PDB entry 2AUN | X-ray diffraction, 2.40 A resolution | chains A and B

[Chain A (and B)]
Protein: hypothetical protein
Source organism: Pseudomonas aeruginosa
Notes: EC 3.4.17.13; chain B of this document is another copy of the same molecule, construct and numbering; everything in this record applies to it too
Reference sequence: Q9HTZ1 (Q9HTZ1_PSEAE); residue numbers follow UniProt; this construct covers 1-307
Sequence (317 residues; numbered -9 to 307; the number before each row is that of its first residue; numbers below 1 keep their minus sign (Met-9 is residue -9)):
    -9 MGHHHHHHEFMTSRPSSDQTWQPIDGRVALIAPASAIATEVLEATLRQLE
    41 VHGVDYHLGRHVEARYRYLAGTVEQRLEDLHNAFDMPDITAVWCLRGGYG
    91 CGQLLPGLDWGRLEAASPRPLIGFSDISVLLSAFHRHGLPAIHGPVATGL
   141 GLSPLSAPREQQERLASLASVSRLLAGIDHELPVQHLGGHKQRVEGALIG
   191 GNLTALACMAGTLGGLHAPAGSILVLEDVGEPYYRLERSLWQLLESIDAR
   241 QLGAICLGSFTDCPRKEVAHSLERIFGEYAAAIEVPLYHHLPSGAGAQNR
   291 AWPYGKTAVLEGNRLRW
Not modelled in the structure: -9 to 4, 143-151 (chain B: -9 to 6, 143-149)
Construct notes: cloning artifact (-9 to -8, -1 to 0); expression tag (-7 to -2); variant Glu30 (Asp in Q9HTZ1), Glu104 (Gln in Q9HTZ1); engineered mutation Ala285 (His in Q9HTZ1)
Curated features (UniProtKB/Swiss-Prot):
  - active site: Ser115 (Nucleophile), Glu217 (Charge relay system)
  - mutagenesis: Ser115 (S115A: Loss of activity), Glu217 (E217A: Loss of activity)

[How chain A and chain B interact]
Contacting residue pairs (70; chain A residue first):
  Tyr56(A) with His260(B); Arg264(B); Glu268(B), hydrogen bond
  Arg57(A) with Glu227(B), salt bridge; His260(B), hydrogen bond; Ile265(B); Glu268(B), salt bridge
  Tyr58(A) with Tyr223(B), hydrogen bond (side chain-backbone); Tyr224(B); Glu227(B), hydrogen bond; Val258(B), hydrophobic; Ile265(B)
  Tyr89(A) with Tyr224(B), hydrophobic; Glu227(B); Arg228(B); Trp231(B)
  Gly92(A) with Trp231(B)
  Gln93(A) with Glu227(B), hydrogen bond; Trp231(B); Tyr269(B), hydrogen bond
  Thr194(A) with Arg228(B)
  Ala197(A) with Gln232(B), hydrogen bond (backbone-side chain)
  Cys198(A) with Arg228(B), hydrogen bond; Gln232(B), hydrogen bond (backbone-side chain)
  Met199(A) with Trp231(B), hydrophobic; Gln232(B)
  Ala200(A) with Ala200(B); Gln232(B), hydrogen bond (backbone-side chain)
  Gly201(A) with Gly201(B); Ser236(B)
  Thr202(A) with Trp231(B); Gln232(B); Glu235(B)
  Leu203(A) with Trp231(B), hydrophobic
  Glu221(A) with Arg225(B), salt bridge
  Tyr223(A) with Tyr58(B), hydrogen bond (backbone-side chain)
  Tyr224(A) with Tyr58(B); Tyr89(B), hydrophobic
  Arg225(A) with Gly220(B); Glu221(B), salt bridge
  Glu227(A) with Arg57(B), salt bridge; Tyr58(B), hydrogen bond; Tyr89(B); Gln93(B), hydrogen bond
  Arg228(A) with Tyr89(B); Thr194(B); Cys198(B), hydrogen bond
  Trp231(A) with Gly92(B); Gln93(B); Met199(B), hydrophobic; Thr202(B); Leu203(B), hydrophobic
  Gln232(A) with Ala197(B), hydrogen bond (side chain-backbone); Cys198(B); Met199(B); Ala200(B), hydrogen bond (side chain-backbone); Thr202(B); Gln232(B)
  Glu235(A) with Thr202(B); Leu203(B)
  Ser236(A) with Gly201(B)
  Val258(A) with Tyr58(B), hydrophobic
  His260(A) with Tyr56(B); Arg57(B), hydrogen bond
  Arg264(A) with Tyr56(B), hydrogen bond
  Ile265(A) with Arg57(B); Tyr58(B)
  Glu268(A) with Tyr56(B), hydrogen bond; Arg57(B), salt bridge
  Tyr269(A) with Gln93(B)
Interface residues without a listed pair, chain A (32 interface residues in all): Leu59, Pro96
Interface residues without a listed pair, chain B (33 interface residues in all): Leu59, Pro96

[Overview]
The interface between chain A and chain B involves 32 residues on one side and 33 on the other; the contacts
include 19 hydrogen bonds and 6 salt bridges. Among the polar pairs are Arg57(A)-Glu227(B), Arg57(A)-Glu268(B)
and Glu221(A)-Arg225(B).
Chain A and chain B are both hypothetical protein (Pseudomonas aeruginosa); the structure, Active site
His285Ala mutant of LD-carboxypeptidase, was determined by X-ray diffraction (same publication as 2AUM).
